PDB entry 3NC0 | X-ray diffraction, 2.90 A resolution | chains D and F of the 5 polymer chains in the assembly

== Chain D ==
Name: Exportin-1
Source organism: Mus musculus
UniProtKB: Q6P5F9 (XPO1_MOUSE); residue numbers follow UniProt; this construct covers 1-1071
Chain sequence (1073 residues; numbered -1 to 1071; the number before each row is that of its first residue; numbers below 1 keep their minus sign (Gly-1 is residue -1)):
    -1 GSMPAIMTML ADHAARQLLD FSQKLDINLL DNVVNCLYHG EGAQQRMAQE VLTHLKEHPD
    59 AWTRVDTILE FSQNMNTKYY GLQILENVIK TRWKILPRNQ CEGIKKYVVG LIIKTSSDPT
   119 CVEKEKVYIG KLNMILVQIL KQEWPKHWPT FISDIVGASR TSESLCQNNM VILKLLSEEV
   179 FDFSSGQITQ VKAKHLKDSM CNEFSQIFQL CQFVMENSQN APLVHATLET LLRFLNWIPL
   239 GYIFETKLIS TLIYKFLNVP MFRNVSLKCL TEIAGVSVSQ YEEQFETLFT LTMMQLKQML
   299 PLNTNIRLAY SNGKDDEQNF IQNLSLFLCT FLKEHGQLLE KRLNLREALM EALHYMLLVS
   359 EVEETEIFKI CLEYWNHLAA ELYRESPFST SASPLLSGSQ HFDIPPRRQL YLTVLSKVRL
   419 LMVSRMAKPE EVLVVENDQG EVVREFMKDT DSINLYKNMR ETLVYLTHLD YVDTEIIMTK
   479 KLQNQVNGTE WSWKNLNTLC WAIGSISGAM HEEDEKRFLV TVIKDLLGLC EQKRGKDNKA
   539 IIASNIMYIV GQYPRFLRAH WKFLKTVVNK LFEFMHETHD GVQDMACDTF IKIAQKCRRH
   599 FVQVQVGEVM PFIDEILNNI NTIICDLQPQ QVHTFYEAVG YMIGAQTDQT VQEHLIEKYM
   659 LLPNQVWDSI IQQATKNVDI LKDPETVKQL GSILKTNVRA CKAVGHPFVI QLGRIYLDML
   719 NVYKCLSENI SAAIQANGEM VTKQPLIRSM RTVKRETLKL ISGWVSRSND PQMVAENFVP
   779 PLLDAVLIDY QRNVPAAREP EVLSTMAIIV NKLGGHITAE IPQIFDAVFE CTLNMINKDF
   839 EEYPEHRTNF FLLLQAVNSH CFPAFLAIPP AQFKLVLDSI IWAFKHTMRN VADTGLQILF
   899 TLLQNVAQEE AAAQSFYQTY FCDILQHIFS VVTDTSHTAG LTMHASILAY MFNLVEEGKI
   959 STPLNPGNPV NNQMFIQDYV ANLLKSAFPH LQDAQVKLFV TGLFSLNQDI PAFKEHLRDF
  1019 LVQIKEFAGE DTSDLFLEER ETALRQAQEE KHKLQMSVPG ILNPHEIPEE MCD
Unresolved in the structure: -1 to 7, 68-71, 1053-1071
Construct notes: expression tag (-1 to 0)
UniProt features mapped onto this chain:
  - modified residue: Ser391 (Phosphoserine), Lys446 (N6-acetyllysine), Thr448 (Phosphothreonine), Ser450 (Phosphoserine), Tyr454 (Phosphotyrosine), Lys693 (N6-acetyllysine), Ser1031 (Phosphoserine)
What the authors report for this chain:
  - mutagenesis - A541K: abolished binding to PKI NES
  - mutagenesis - C528S, C528W: decreased binding to NES
  - mutagenesis - C528A, C528T, C528V: unchanged binding to NES
  - mutagenesis - C528W, A541K: decreased binding to Snurportin-1
  - mutagenesis - C528V: unchanged binding to Snurportin-1

== Chain F ==
Name: GTP-binding nuclear protein Ran
Source organism: Homo sapiens
UniProtKB: P62826 (RAN_HUMAN); residues 5-180 here = UniProt positions 5-180
Chain sequence (176 residues; row label = number of the first residue in the row):
     5 GEPQVQFKLV LVGDGGTGKT TFVKRHLTGE FEKKYVATLG VEVHPLVFHT NRGPIKFNVW
    65 DTAGLEKFGG LRDGYYIQAQ CAIIMFDVTS RVTYKNVPNW HRDLVRVCEN IPIVLCGNKV
   125 DIKDRKVKAK SIVFHRKKNL QYYDISAKSN YNFEKPFLWL ARKLIGDPNL EFVAMP
Unresolved in the structure: 5-7
Construct notes: engineered mutation Leu69 (Gln in P62826)
Ion coordination: Mg2+: Thr24, Thr42, Asp65 (together with GTP)
Ligand contacts: GTP (guanosine-5'-triphosphate): Asp18, Gly19, Gly20, Thr21, Gly22, Lys23, Thr24, Thr25, Phe35, Glu36, Lys37, Lys38, Tyr39, Val40, Ala41, Thr42, Thr66, Ala67, Gly68, Leu69, Asn122, Lys123, Asp125, Ile126, Ser150, Ala151, Lys152
UniProt features mapped onto this chain:
  - region: Lys37 to Val45 (Switch-I), Gly68 to Gln84 (Switch-II)
  - binding site (GTP): Asp18 to Thr25, Glu36 to Thr42, Gly68, Asn122 to Asp125, Ser150 to Lys152
  - modified residue: Thr24 (Phosphothreonine), Lys37 (N6-acetyllysine), Lys60 (N6-acetyllysine), Lys71 (N6-acetyllysine), Lys99 (N6-acetyllysine), Lys134 (N6-acetyllysine), Lys159 (N6-acetyllysine)
  - cross-link (Glycyl lysine isopeptide (Lys-Gly)): Lys71 (interchain with G-Cter in SUMO2), Lys152 (interchain with G-Cter in SUMO2)
  - mutagenesis: Gly19 (G19V: Blocks DNA replication; when associated with L-69), Thr24 (T24L: Has low binding affinity for GTP and GDP. Almost completely abolishes interaction with BIRC5; T24N: Has low binding affinity for GTP and GDP. Decreases nuclear import of proteins and RNA ...), Thr25 (T25A: Minor effect on the interaction with the alpha phosphate group of bound GTP), Lys37 (K37Q: Mimics acetylation; enhances the nuclear export of RELA/p65; K37R: Decreased acetylation), Tyr39 (Y39A: Abolishes steric hindrance that traps the essential Q-69 in an unreactive position, and causes slow GTP hydrolysis in wild-type ...), Glu70 (E70A: Strongly decreases the relase of bound GDP), Arg76 (R76E: Probable loss of interaction with NUTF2. Loss of transport to the nucleus), Lys134 (K134Q: Loss of normal mitotic chromosome segregation and defective mitotic spindle orientation; K134R: Loss of normal mitotic chromosome segregation and formation of sister chromatid bridges)

== Chain D / chain F interface ==
Residue-residue contacts (71):
  Cys34(D) with Trp64(F)
  Tyr36(D) with Gln82(F), hydrogen bond
  Met45(D) with Gly44(F); Val45(F); Tyr79(F), hydrogen bond
  Glu48(D) with Leu75(F)
  Asn74(D) with Ile81(F); Gln82(F)
  Tyr77(D) with Asp77(F), hydrogen bond; Gly78(F); Ile81(F), hydrophobic; Val111(F)
  Tyr78(D) with Leu75(F), hydrophobic
  Gln81(D) with Leu75(F); Asp77(F); Gly78(F)
  Val125(D) with Val111(F)
  Lys129(D) with Asp77(F), salt bridge
  Met132(D) with Arg110(F), hydrogen bond
  Glu176(D) with Arg110(F), salt bridge
  Glu177(D) with Arg110(F), salt bridge
  Phe181(D) with Pro102(F); Asn103(F); Arg106(F)
  Gln185(D) with Arg106(F)
  Arg231(D) with Lys142(F)
  Asp313(D) with Lys167(F), salt bridge
  Asn317(D) with Asn143(F)
  Gln320(D) with Arg140(F), hydrogen bond (side chain-backbone); Asn143(F)
  Asn321(D) with Asn143(F)
  Leu324(D) with Arg140(F)
  Glu364(D) with His139(F), salt bridge; Gln145(F)
  Ile368(D) with Arg140(F)
  Glu371(D) with Arg140(F), salt bridge
  Glu429(D) with Tyr155(F), hydrogen bond
  Leu431(D) with Ser153(F); Tyr155(F), hydrophobic
  Val433(D) with Ser153(F)
  Met445(D) with Val124(F), hydrophobic; Tyr155(F), hydrophobic
  Lys446(D) with Lys127(F)
  Asp447(D) with Arg129(F), hydrogen bond (backbone-side chain); Lys132(F), salt bridge
  Thr448(D) with Arg129(F); Asp148(F); Tyr155(F)
  Asp449(D) with Ala133(F); Asp148(F), hydrogen bond (backbone-side chain)
  Ser450(D) with Tyr155(F)
  Asn452(D) with Ala133(F)
  Glu839(D) with Lys38(F); Tyr39(F); Val40(F)
  Glu840(D) with Lys38(F)
  Pro842(D) with Lys37(F); Lys38(F)
  Glu843(D) with Lys37(F)
  Thr885(D) with Tyr39(F)
  Met886(D) with Tyr39(F), hydrophobic
  Arg887(D) with Gly19(F), hydrogen bond (side chain-backbone); Gly20(F); Asp91(F), salt bridge; Ser94(F), hydrogen bond; Thr97(F)
  Asp932(D) with Lys71(F), salt bridge
  Thr933(D) with Glu70(F), hydrogen bond
  Ser934(D) with Leu69(F); Lys71(F), hydrogen bond
  Lys1023(D) with Glu70(F), salt bridge
Other interface residues (no listed pair), chain D (57 interface residues in all): Leu35, Val49, His52, Leu173, Lys266, Lys312, Gln316, Glu362, Lys367, Asp436, Thr936, Ala937
Other interface residues (no listed pair), chain F (50 interface residues in all): Thr21, Leu43, Gly74, Arg76, Val96, Lys123, Lys134, Lys141, Tyr146, Gly170

== Overview ==
Chain D and chain F form an interface of 57 and 50 residues respectively; the contacts include 12 hydrogen
bonds and 10 salt bridges. Polar contacts include Lys129(D)-Asp77(F), Glu176(D)-Arg110(F) and
Glu177(D)-Arg110(F). The paper reports that C528S and C528W of chain D reduce binding to NES; C528W and A541K
of chain D reduce binding to Snurportin-1; 6 substitutions were tested in all.
Here chain D is Exportin-1 (Mus musculus) and chain F is GTP-binding nuclear protein Ran (Homo sapiens). Entry
3NC0 (Crystal structure of the HIV-1 Rev NES-CRM1-RanGTP nuclear export complex (crystal II)) was determined
by X-ray diffraction together with 3NBY, 3NBZ and 3NC1 from the same study.
